1W0W - chains A and B of the 3 polymer chains in the assembly; structure by X-ray diffraction, 2.11 A resolution.

# Chain A
Protein: HLA class I histocompatibility antigen
From: Homo sapiens
Notes: fragment: extracellular domain, residues 25-300
UniProtKB: P03989 (1B27_HUMAN); residues 1-276 here correspond to UniProt positions 25-300 (UniProt number = residue number + 24)
Chain sequence (276 residues; each row starts with the number of its first residue):
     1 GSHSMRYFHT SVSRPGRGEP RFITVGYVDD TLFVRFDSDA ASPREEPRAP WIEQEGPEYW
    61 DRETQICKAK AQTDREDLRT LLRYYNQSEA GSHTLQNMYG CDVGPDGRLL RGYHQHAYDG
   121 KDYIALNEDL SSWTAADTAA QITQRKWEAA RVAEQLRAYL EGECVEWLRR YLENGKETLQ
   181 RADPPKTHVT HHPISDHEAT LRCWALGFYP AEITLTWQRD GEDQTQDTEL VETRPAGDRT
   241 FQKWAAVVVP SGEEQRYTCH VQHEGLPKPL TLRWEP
Cystine bridges: C101-C164, C203-C259

# Chain B
Protein: Beta-2-microglobulin
From: Homo sapiens
UniProtKB: P61769 (B2MG_HUMAN); residues 1-99 here correspond to UniProt positions 21-119 (UniProt number = residue number + 20)
Chain sequence (100 residues; numbered 0 to 99; the number before each row is that of its first residue; numbering starts at 0):
     0 MIQRTPKIQV YSRHPAENGK SNFLNCYVSG FHPSDIEVDL LKNGERIEKV EHSDLSFSKD
    60 WSFYLLYYTE FTPTEKDEYA CRVNHVTLSQ PKIVKWDRDM
Curated features (UniProtKB/Swiss-Prot):
  - modified residue: Q2 (Pyrrolidone carboxylic acid)
  - glycosylation: I1 (N-linked (Glc) (glycation) isoleucine), K19 (N-linked (Glc) (glycation) lysine), K41 (N-linked (Glc) (glycation) lysine), K48 (N-linked (Glc) (glycation) lysine), K58 (N-linked (Glc) (glycation) lysine), K91 (N-linked (Glc) (glycation) lysine), K94 (N-linked (Glc) (glycation) lysine)
Cystine bridges: C25-C80

# How chain A and chain B interact
Contacting residue pairs (52):
  F8(A) - F56(B)  hydrophobic
  H9(A) - F56(B)
  T10(A) - F56(B)
  T10(A) - F62(B)
  V12(A) - S33(B)
  I23(A) - L54(B)
  V25(A) - D53(B)
  V25(A) - S55(B)
  Y27(A) - S55(B)
  Y27(A) - Y63(B)  hydrogen bond
  R35(A) - D53(B)  salt bridge
  T94(A) - H31(B)
  T94(A) - F62(B)
  Q96(A) - H31(B)  hydrogen bond
  Q96(A) - F56(B)
  Q96(A) - W60(B)  hydrogen bond (side chain-backbone)
  Q96(A) - F62(B)
  N97(A) - F56(B)
  Q115(A) - W60(B)
  H116(A) - W60(B)
  A117(A) - W60(B)  hydrophobic
  D119(A) - M0(B)
  D119(A) - I1(B)
  D119(A) - H31(B)
  G120(A) - I1(B)
  G120(A) - H31(B)  hydrogen bond (backbone-side chain)
  K121(A) - I1(B)
  D122(A) - W60(B)  hydrogen bond
  H192(A) - D98(B)  salt bridge
  R202(A) - D98(B)  hydrogen bond (side chain-backbone)
  R202(A) - M99(B)
  W204(A) - D98(B)
  W204(A) - M99(B)
  V231(A) - Q8(B)
  E232(A) - K6(B)  salt bridge
  E232(A) - Q8(B)  hydrogen bond (backbone-side chain)
  E232(A) - Y26(B)
  E232(A) - S28(B)  hydrogen bond
  T233(A) - Y26(B)
  R234(A) - Q8(B)  hydrogen bond
  R234(A) - Y10(B)
  R234(A) - M99(B)  hydrogen bond (side chain-backbone)
  P235(A) - Y10(B)  hydrogen bond (backbone-side chain)
  P235(A) - N24(B)
  P235(A) - Y26(B)
  A236(A) - R12(B)  hydrogen bond (backbone-side chain)
  A236(A) - N24(B)  hydrogen bond (backbone-side chain)
  G237(A) - R12(B)  hydrogen bond (backbone-side chain)
  Q242(A) - Y10(B)
  Q242(A) - S11(B)  hydrogen bond (side chain-backbone)
  Q242(A) - R12(B)  hydrogen bond (side chain-backbone)
  W244(A) - M99(B)  hydrogen bond (side chain-backbone)
Other interface residues (no listed pair), chain A (35 interface residues in all): R48, S92, H93, M98, D238
Other interface residues (no listed pair), chain B (24 interface residues in all): H13, D34, L65

# Overview
35 residues of chain A face 24 of chain B across their interface, with 17 hydrogen bonds and 3 salt bridges.
Polar pairs include R35(A)-D53(B), H192(A)-D98(B) and E232(A)-K6(B).
Here chain A is HLA class I histocompatibility antigen and chain B is Beta-2-microglobulin, both from Homo
sapiens. Entry 1W0W (Crystal Structure Of HLA-B*2709 Complexed With the self-Peptide TIS from EGF-response
factor 1) was determined by X-ray diffraction (same publication as 1W0V).
